2XTU - chain A; structure by X-ray diffraction, 1.85 A resolution.

Chain A:
Molecule: Rhomboid protease glpg
Organism: Escherichia coli
Notes: EC 3.4.21.105; fragment: core tm domain, residues 91-271
UniProtKB: P09391 (GLPG_ECOLI); residues 91-271 here = UniProt positions 91-271
Amino-acid sequence (181 residues; each row starts with the number of its first residue):
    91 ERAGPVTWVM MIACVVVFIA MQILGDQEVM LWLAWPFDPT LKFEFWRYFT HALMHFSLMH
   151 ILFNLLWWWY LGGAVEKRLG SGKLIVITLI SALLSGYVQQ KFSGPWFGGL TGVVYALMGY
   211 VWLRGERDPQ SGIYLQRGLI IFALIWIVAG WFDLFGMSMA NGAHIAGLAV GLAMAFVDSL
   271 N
Construct notes: engineered mutation Thr201 (Ser in P09391)
Swiss-Prot annotation at these positions:
  - active site: His254
  - mutagenesis: Asn154 (N154A: Reduced catalytic activity), Gly199 (G199C: Loss of catalytic activity), His254 (H254A/C: Loss of catalytic activity)
Reported in the primary citation:
  - contacts within the chain: His150-Thr201 (hydrogen bond), Asn154-Thr201 (hydrogen bond), Asn251-His254 (hydrogen bond)
  - catalytic residues: His150, Asn154, Leu200, His254
  - conformationally variable residues (loop rearrangement, order/disorder transition, side-chain flip): Phe245 to Met247, His254
  - mutagenesis - S201T: abolished catalytic activity

In short:
Curated annotation (UniProt) lists active-site residue His254 and 3 mutagenesis sites. The paper reports
catalytic residues His150, Asn154 and Leu200 among others; S201T abolishes catalytic activity.
Chain A is Rhomboid protease glpg (Escherichia coli); the structure, Structure of E.coli rhomboid protease
GlpG active site mutant, S201T in trigonal crystal form, was determined by X-ray diffraction together with
2XTV from the same study.
